Entry 7AHH (electron microscopy, 3.50 A resolution); this record covers chains C and D of the 4 polymer chains in the assembly.

== Chain C (and D) ==
Name: ABC-type proline/glycine betaine transport system ATPase component
From: Lactococcus lactis subsp. lactis
Notes: chain D of this document is another copy of the same molecule, construct and numbering; everything in this record applies to it too
UniProtKB: A0A0R2NIU5 (A0A0R2NIU5_LACLL); residues 3-408 here = UniProt positions 3-408
Chain sequence (408 residues; row label = number of the first residue in the row):
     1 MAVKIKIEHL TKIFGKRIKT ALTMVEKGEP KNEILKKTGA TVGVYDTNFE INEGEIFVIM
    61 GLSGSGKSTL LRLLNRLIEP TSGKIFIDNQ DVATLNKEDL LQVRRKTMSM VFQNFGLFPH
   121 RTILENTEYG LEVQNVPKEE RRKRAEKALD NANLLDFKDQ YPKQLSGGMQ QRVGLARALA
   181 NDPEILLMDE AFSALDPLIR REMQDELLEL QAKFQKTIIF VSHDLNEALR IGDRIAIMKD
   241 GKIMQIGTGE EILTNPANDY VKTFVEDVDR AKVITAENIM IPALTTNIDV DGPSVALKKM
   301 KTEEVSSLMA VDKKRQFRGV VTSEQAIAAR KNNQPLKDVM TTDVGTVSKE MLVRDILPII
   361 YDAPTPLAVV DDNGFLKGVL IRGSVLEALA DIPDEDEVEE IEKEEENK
Disordered / not traced: 1-2, 268-274, 392-408
Construct notes: initiating methionine (1); expression tag (2)
Small-molecule neighbours:
  - 2BA ((2R,3R,3aS,5R,7aR,9R,10R,10aS,12R,14aR)-2,9-bis(6-amino-9H-purin-9-yl)octahydro-2H,7H-difuro[3,2-d:3',2'-j][1,3,7,9,2,8 ]tetraoxadiphosphacyclododecine-3,5,10,12-tetrol 5,12-dioxide): Ile281, Pro282, Ala283, Leu284, Glu304, Val305, Ser306, Ser307, Met309, Pro364, Pro366, Val379, Ile381
  - AMP-PNP (ANP; phosphoaminophosphonic acid-adenylate ester): Phe14, Lys31, Thr41, Val42, Gly43, Leu62, Ser63, Gly64, Ser65, Gly66, Lys67, Ser68, Thr69, Gln113, Asp189, Glu190, Val221
What the authors report for this chain:
  - catalytic residues: Glu190 (proposed by the authors, not directly observed)

== How chain C and chain D interact ==
Contacting residue pairs (44):
  Leu208(C) with Arg315(D)
  Glu209(C) with Phe375(D)
  Gln215(C) with Lys313(D)
  Asn226(C) with Thr302(D), hydrogen bond
  Leu229(C) with Lys299(D)
  Arg230(C) with Glu303(D), salt bridge
  Asp233(C) with Val290(D)
  Thr248(C) with Val290(D)
  Gly249(C) with Val295(D)
  Glu250(C) with Asp291(D); Gly292(D), hydrogen bond (side chain-backbone); Pro293(D); Val295(D)
  Leu253(C) with Val295(D), hydrophobic
  Val265(C) with Lys298(D)
  Val290(C) with Asp233(D); Thr248(D)
  Pro293(C) with Glu250(D)
  Val295(C) with Gly249(D); Glu250(D); Leu253(D), hydrophobic
  Lys298(C) with Val265(D)
  Lys299(C) with Leu229(D)
  Thr302(C) with Asn226(D), hydrogen bond
  Glu304(C) with Ile381(D)
  Val305(C) with Ile381(D), hydrophobic
  Ser306(C) with Arg382(D)
  Arg315(C) with Leu208(D)
  Ser323(C) with Arg382(D)
  Ile327(C) with Val385(D); Leu386(D), hydrophobic; Leu389(D), hydrophobic
  Arg330(C) with Leu386(D), hydrogen bond (side chain-backbone)
  Lys331(C) with Leu389(D)
  Phe375(C) with Glu209(D)
  Ile381(C) with Glu304(D); Val305(D), hydrophobic
  Arg382(C) with Ser306(D); Ser323(D)
  Val385(C) with Ile327(D)
  Leu386(C) with Ile327(D), hydrophobic; Arg330(D), hydrogen bond (backbone-side chain)
  Leu389(C) with Ile327(D), hydrophobic; Lys331(D)
Also at the interface, not in a pair above, chain C (46 interface residues in all): Arg201, Ala212, Leu225, Gly232, Thr254, Glu266, Asp267, Ile281, Pro282, Ser294, Leu297, Lys301, Glu303, Ala390
Also at the interface, not in a pair above, chain D (47 interface residues in all): Ala212, Leu225, Arg230, Gly232, Thr254, Glu266, Asp267, Ile281, Pro282, Ser294, Leu297, Lys301, Ala390

== Summary ==
Chain C and chain D form an interface of 46 and 47 residues respectively, with 5 hydrogen bonds and 1 salt
bridge. Polar contacts include Arg230(C)-Glu303(D), Asn226(C)-Thr302(D) and Glu250(C)-Gly292(D). Ligands of
chain C: AMP-PNP and compound 2BA. The paper reports the catalytic residue Glu190(C).
Chain C and chain D are both ABC-type proline/glycine betaine transport system ATPase component (Lactococcus
lactis subsp. lactis); the structure, OpuA inhibited inward-facing, SBD docked, was determined by electron
microscopy, deposited together with 7AHC, 7AHD and 7AHE.
